3J1O - chains I and N of the 7 polymer chains in the assembly; structure by electron microscopy, 16.00 A resolution (very low resolution: no residue pairs are listed; an interface is given only as per-side residue counts).

Chain I:
Protein: Mediator of RNA polymerase II transcription subunit 17
Organism: Saccharomyces cerevisiae
UniProtKB: P32569 (MED17_YEAST); numbering as in UniProt; present here: 197-616, 669-687
Amino-acid sequence (484 residues; row label = number of the first residue in the row; note: 7 numbers in that range are skipped by the numbering (no residue carries them; nothing is unmodelled there); X marks 45 residues of unknown identity (built as UNK)):
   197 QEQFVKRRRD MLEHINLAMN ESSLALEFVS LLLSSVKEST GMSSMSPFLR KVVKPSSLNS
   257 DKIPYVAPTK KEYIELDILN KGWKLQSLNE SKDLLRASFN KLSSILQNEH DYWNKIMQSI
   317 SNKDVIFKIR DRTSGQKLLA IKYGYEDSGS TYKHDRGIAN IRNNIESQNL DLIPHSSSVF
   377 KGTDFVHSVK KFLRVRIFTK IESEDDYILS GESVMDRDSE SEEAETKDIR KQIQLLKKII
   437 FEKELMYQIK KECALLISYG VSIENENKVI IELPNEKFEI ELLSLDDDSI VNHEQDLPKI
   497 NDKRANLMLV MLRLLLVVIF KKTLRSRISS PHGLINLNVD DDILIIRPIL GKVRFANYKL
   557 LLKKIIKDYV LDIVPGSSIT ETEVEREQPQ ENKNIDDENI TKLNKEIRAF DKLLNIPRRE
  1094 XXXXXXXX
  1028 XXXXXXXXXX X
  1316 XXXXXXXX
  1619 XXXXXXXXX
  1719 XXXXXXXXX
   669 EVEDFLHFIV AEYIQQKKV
Disordered / not traced: 246-264, 316-422, 529-543, 576-599, 687
Curated features (UniProtKB/Swiss-Prot):
  - mutagenesis: Gly353 (G353C: In SRB4-1; suppresses the phenotypic defects of an RNA polymerase II CTD truncation)

Chain N:
Protein: Mediator of RNA polymerase II transcription subunit 6
Organism: Saccharomyces cerevisiae
UniProtKB: P38782 (MED6_YEAST); numbering as in UniProt (aligned over 166-190)
Amino-acid sequence (25 residues; each row starts with the number of its first residue):
   166 IFKIVQSRLM STSYHLNSTL ESLYD

Interface between chain I and chain N:
At this resolution (16 A) residue pairs are not listed: 7 residues of chain I and 6 of chain N lie at the interface.

In short:
7 residues of chain I and 6 residues of chain N are in contact. From UniProt: one mutagenesis site on chain I.
Here chain I is Mediator of RNA polymerase II transcription subunit 17 and chain N is Mediator of RNA
polymerase II transcription subunit 6, both from Saccharomyces cerevisiae. Entry 3J1O (Cryo-EM map of a yeast
minimal preinitiation complex interacting with the Mediator Head module) was determined by electron microscopy
together with 3J1N from the same study.
